6LQH - chains C and D of the 18 polymer chains in the assembly; structure by electron microscopy, 2.94 A resolution.

[Chain C (and D)]
Protein: Curli production assembly/transport component CsgG
From: Escherichia coli K-12
Notes: chain D of this document is another copy of the same molecule, construct and numbering; everything in this record applies to it too
UniProtKB: P0AEA2 (CSGG_ECOLI); numbering as in UniProt (aligned over 1-277)
Sequence (285 residues; row label = number of the first residue in the row):
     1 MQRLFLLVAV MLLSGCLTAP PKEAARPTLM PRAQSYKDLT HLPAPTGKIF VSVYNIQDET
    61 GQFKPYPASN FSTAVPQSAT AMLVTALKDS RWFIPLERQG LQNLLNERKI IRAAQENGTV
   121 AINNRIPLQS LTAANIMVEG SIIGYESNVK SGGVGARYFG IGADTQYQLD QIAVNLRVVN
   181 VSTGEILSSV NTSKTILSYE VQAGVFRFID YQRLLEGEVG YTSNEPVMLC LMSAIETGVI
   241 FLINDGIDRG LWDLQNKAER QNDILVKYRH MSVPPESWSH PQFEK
Not modelled in the structure: 1-46, 253-285
Construct notes: expression tag (278-285)
Swiss-Prot annotation at these positions:
  - lipidation: Cys16 (N-palmitoyl cysteine)

[Interface between chain C and chain D]
Pairs across the interface (112; chain C residue first):
  Lys64(C) - Gln62(D)
  Tyr66(C) - Tyr66(D)
  Pro67(C) - Pro65(D)
  Pro67(C) - Tyr66(D)  hydrogen bond (backbone-backbone)
  Ala68(C) - Pro65(D)  hydrophobic
  Ser69(C) - Phe63(D)
  Ser69(C) - Lys64(D)
  Ser69(C) - Asn70(D)  hydrogen bond (side chain-backbone)
  Asn70(C) - Asn70(D)  hydrogen bond
  Phe71(C) - Gly61(D)
  Phe71(C) - Phe63(D)
  Phe71(C) - Asn70(D)
  Phe71(C) - Phe71(D)  hydrophobic
  Ser72(C) - Gly61(D)
  Ser72(C) - Gln62(D)  hydrogen bond
  Ser72(C) - Phe63(D)
  Thr73(C) - Gly61(D)  hydrogen bond (backbone-backbone)
  Thr73(C) - Gln62(D)
  Pro76(C) - Thr60(D)
  Pro76(C) - Ile143(D)
  Gln77(C) - Glu59(D)  hydrogen bond (backbone-backbone)
  Gln77(C) - Gly61(D)
  Ser78(C) - Glu59(D)  hydrogen bond (backbone-backbone)
  Ser78(C) - Ile143(D)  hydrogen bond (side chain-backbone)
  Ala81(C) - Ile143(D)  hydrophobic
  Ala81(C) - Asn175(D)
  Met82(C) - Ile143(D)
  Val84(C) - Ile186(D)  hydrophobic
  Thr85(C) - Asn175(D)  hydrogen bond
  Thr85(C) - Ser189(D)  hydrogen bond
  Thr85(C) - Asn191(D)  hydrogen bond
  Lys88(C) - Ile186(D)
  Lys88(C) - Leu187(D)
  Lys88(C) - Ser188(D)
  Ile94(C) - Glu185(D)
  Pro95(C) - Glu185(D)
  Pro95(C) - Ile186(D)  hydrogen bond (backbone-backbone)
  Leu96(C) - Gly184(D)
  Glu97(C) - Glu139(D)
  Glu97(C) - Arg177(D)  salt bridge
  Glu97(C) - Val179(D)
  Glu97(C) - Gly184(D)  hydrogen bond (backbone-backbone)
  Glu97(C) - Ile186(D)
  Gln99(C) - Glu59(D)  hydrogen bond
  Gln99(C) - Arg177(D)  hydrogen bond
  Gly100(C) - Glu139(D)
  Asn103(C) - Tyr54(D)
  Asn103(C) - Met137(D)
  Asn103(C) - Glu139(D)
  Leu104(C) - Met137(D)  hydrophobic
  Leu104(C) - Val181(D)  hydrophobic
  Leu104(C) - Gly184(D)
  Asn106(C) - Tyr54(D)
  Glu107(C) - Ser52(D)  hydrogen bond
  Glu107(C) - Tyr54(D)  hydrogen bond
  Glu107(C) - Arg98(D)  salt bridge
  Glu107(C) - Ala133(D)
  Glu107(C) - Ala134(D)  hydrogen bond (side chain-backbone)
  Glu107(C) - Met137(D)
  Glu107(C) - Val181(D)
  Arg108(C) - Val181(D)  hydrogen bond (side chain-backbone)
  Arg108(C) - Ser182(D)  hydrogen bond (side chain-backbone)
  Ile110(C) - Tyr54(D)
  Ile110(C) - Arg98(D)
  Ile110(C) - Leu101(D)  hydrophobic
  Ile110(C) - Leu131(D)
  Ile111(C) - Ala133(D)  hydrophobic
  Ile111(C) - Ala134(D)
  Ile111(C) - Val181(D)  hydrophobic
  Ala113(C) - Ser130(D)
  Ala114(C) - Ser130(D)
  Ala114(C) - Leu131(D)
  Ile126(C) - Ala133(D)
  Ile126(C) - Ala134(D)
  Ile126(C) - Asn135(D)
  Pro127(C) - Ser182(D)
  Gln129(C) - Ser182(D)
  Gln129(C) - Thr183(D)
  Ser130(C) - Ser182(D)
  Ser130(C) - Thr183(D)
  Leu131(C) - Thr183(D)
  Thr132(C) - Thr183(D)  hydrogen bond (backbone-backbone)
  Arg213(C) - Tyr158(D)
  Arg213(C) - Phe159(D)
  Leu214(C) - Arg157(D)
  Leu214(C) - Tyr158(D)
  Leu214(C) - Phe159(D)
  Leu215(C) - Arg157(D)
  Glu216(C) - Ala156(D)
  Glu216(C) - Arg157(D)  salt bridge
  Gly217(C) - Gly155(D)
  Glu218(C) - Gly153(D)
  Glu218(C) - Val154(D)
  Glu218(C) - Gly155(D)  hydrogen bond (backbone-backbone)
  Val219(C) - Gly153(D)
  Val219(C) - Val154(D)  hydrophobic
  Gly220(C) - Gly152(D)
  Gly220(C) - Gly153(D)  hydrogen bond (backbone-backbone)
  Tyr221(C) - Lys150(D)  hydrogen bond
  Tyr221(C) - Ser151(D)
  Tyr221(C) - Tyr167(D)
  Thr222(C) - Lys150(D)
  Thr222(C) - Ser151(D)  hydrogen bond (backbone-backbone)
  Ser223(C) - Val149(D)
  Ser223(C) - Lys150(D)
  Asn224(C) - Asn148(D)  hydrogen bond (side chain-backbone)
  Asn224(C) - Val149(D)  hydrogen bond (backbone-backbone)
  Pro226(C) - Glu146(D)
  Met228(C) - Gly144(D)
  Met228(C) - Glu146(D)
  Met228(C) - Gln171(D)
  Met228(C) - Ala173(D)  hydrophobic
Interface residues without a listed pair, chain C (61 interface residues in all): Val75, Asp89, Asn124, Leu128, Ile209, Gln212, Glu225, Val227, Met232
Interface residues without a listed pair, chain D (59 interface residues in all): Phe50, Thr132, Ser141, Tyr145, Ile172, Asn180, Arg249

[In short]
61 residues of chain C face 59 of chain D across their interface; the contacts include 27 hydrogen bonds and 3
salt bridges. Among the polar pairs are Glu97(C)-Arg177(D), Glu107(C)-Arg98(D) and Glu216(C)-Arg157(D).
Both chains are Curli production assembly/transport component CsgG (Escherichia coli K-12). Entry 6LQH (High
resolution architecture of curli complex) was determined by electron microscopy (same publication as 6LQJ and
7BRM).
